Entry 6Q0R (X-ray diffraction, 2.90 A resolution); this record covers chains B and D of the 5 polymer chains in the assembly.

[Chain B]
Molecule: DDB1- and CUL4-associated factor 15
Source organism: Homo sapiens
Notes: fragment: N-terminal domain
UniProt: Q66K64 (DCA15_HUMAN); residue numbers follow UniProt; this construct covers 34-260
Chain sequence (276 residues; numbered -15 to 260; the number before each row is that of its first residue; numbers below 1 keep their minus sign (Met-15 is residue -15)):
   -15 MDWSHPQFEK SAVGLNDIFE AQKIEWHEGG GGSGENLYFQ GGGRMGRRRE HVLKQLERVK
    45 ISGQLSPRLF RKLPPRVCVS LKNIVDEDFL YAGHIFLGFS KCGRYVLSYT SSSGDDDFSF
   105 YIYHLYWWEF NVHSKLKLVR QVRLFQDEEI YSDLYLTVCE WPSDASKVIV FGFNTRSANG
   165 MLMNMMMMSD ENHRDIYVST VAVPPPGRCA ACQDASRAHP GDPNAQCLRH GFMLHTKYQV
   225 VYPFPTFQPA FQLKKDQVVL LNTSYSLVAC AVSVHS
Unresolved in the structure: -15 to 33, 98-102, 164-170, 203-208, 260
Construct notes: initiating methionine (-15); expression tag (-14 to 33)
Metal / ion sites: Zn2+: Cys193, Cys196, Cys211, His214
Residues lining bound ligands:
  - O6M (3-cyano-N-(3-cyano-4-methyl-1H-indol-7-yl)benzene-1-sulfonamide): Thr230, Phe231, Gln232, Pro233, Ala234, Phe235
  - oxamic acid (OXM): Ile180, Tyr222, Val224, Pro229, Thr230, Phe231, Gln236, Leu244, Leu245, Asn246
Curated features (UniProtKB/Swiss-Prot):
  - binding site (Zn(2+)): Cys193, Cys196, Cys211, His214
  - binding site (E7820): Phe231, Ala234, Phe235
  - modified residue: Ser50 (Phosphoserine)
  - mutagenesis: Val90 (V90D: Abolished interaction with DDB1, DDA1 and RBM39 in presence of indisulam), Leu91 (L91P: Abolished interaction with DDB1, DDA1 and RBM39 in presence of indisulam), Trp112 (W112R: Abolished interaction with DDB1, DDA1 and RBM39 in presence of indisulam), Phe129 (F129S/V: Abolished interaction with DDB1, DDA1 and RBM39 in presence of indisulam), Val182 (V182D: Decreased interaction with DDB1, DDA1 and RBM39 in presence of indisulam), Cys196 (C196Y: Decreased interaction with DDB1, DDA1 and RBM39 in presence of indisulam), Gln232 (Q232R: Decreased interaction with RBM39 in presence of indisulam, without affecting interaction with DDA1 and DDB1), Leu244 (L244P: Decreased interaction with DDB1, DDA1 and RBM39 in presence of indisulam)
Reported in the primary citation:
  - binding site for O6M: Phe231, Ala234, Phe235

[Chain D]
Molecule: RNA-binding protein 39
Source organism: Homo sapiens
Notes: fragment: RRM2 domain
UniProt: Q14498 (RBM39_HUMAN); numbering as in UniProt (aligned over 250-332)
Chain sequence (107 residues; row label = number of the first residue in the row):
   226 MGSSHHHHHH SAVDENLYFQ GGGRMRLYVG SLHFNITEDM LRGIFEPFGR IESIQLMMDS
   286 ETGRSKGYGF ITFSDSECAK KALEQLNGFE LAGRPMKVGH VTERTDA
Unresolved in the structure: 226-247, 330-332
Construct notes: initiating methionine (226); expression tag (227-249)
Residues lining bound ligands: O6M (3-cyano-N-(3-cyano-4-methyl-1H-indol-7-yl)benzene-1-sulfonamide): Asn260, Thr262, Asp264, Met265, Gly268
Curated features (UniProtKB/Swiss-Prot):
  - natural variant: Met265 (M265L: Associated with resistance to anticancer indisulam), Gly268 (G268E: Associated with resistance to anticancer indisulam; G268R: Associated with resistance to anticancer indisulam; G268V: Associated with resistance to anticancer indisulam ...), Glu271 (E271G: Associated with resistance to anticancer indisulam; E271Q: Associated with resistance to anticancer indisulam), Pro272 (P272S: Associated with resistance to anticancer indisulam)
Reported in the primary citation:
  - binding site for O6M: Thr262, Asp264, Met265
  - mutagenesis - G268V: abolished binding to DDB1- and CUL4-associated factor 15

[Interface between chain B and chain D]
Contacting residue pairs (15; chain B residue first):
  Tyr139(B) - Glu277(D)  hydrogen bond (side chain-backbone)
  Phe157(B) - Arg267(D)
  Thr159(B) - Arg275(D)
  Thr159(B) - Ile276(D)  hydrogen bond (side chain-backbone)
  Arg160(B) - Glu271(D)  salt bridge
  Arg160(B) - Arg275(D)
  Ser173(B) - Arg275(D)  hydrogen bond
  Glu175(B) - Arg275(D)  salt bridge
  Arg178(B) - Arg267(D)
  Arg178(B) - Glu271(D)  salt bridge
  Tyr226(B) - Pro272(D)  hydrogen bond (side chain-backbone)
  Phe228(B) - Glu271(D)
  Thr230(B) - Gly268(D)
  Phe231(B) - Asp264(D)
  Pro233(B) - Asp264(D)
The authors on this interface:
  - pairs named by the authors: Arg178(B)-Glu271(D)
  - interface residues, chain B: Arg160(B)
  - interface residues, chain D: Glu271(D)

[In short]
The interface between chain B and chain D involves 12 residues on one side and 8 on the other; the contacts
include 4 hydrogen bonds and 3 salt bridges. Among the polar pairs are Arg160(B)-Glu271(D),
Glu175(B)-Arg275(D) and Arg178(B)-Glu271(D). The paper describes a contact between Arg178(B) and Glu271(D).
The paper reports a binding site for O6M at Phe231(B), Ala234(B) and Thr262(D) among others; G268V of chain D
abolishes binding to DDB1- and CUL4-associated factor 15.
Here chain B is DDB1- and CUL4-associated factor 15 and chain D is RNA-binding protein 39, both from Homo
sapiens. Entry 6Q0R (Structure of DDB1-DDA1-DCAF15 complex bound to E7820 and RBM39) was determined by X-ray
diffraction, deposited together with 6Q0V and 6Q0W.
